3OTP - chains A and B of the 12 polymer chains in the assembly; structure by X-ray diffraction, 3.76 A resolution.

Chain A (and B):
Name: Protease do
From: Escherichia coli
Notes: EC 3.4.21.-; chain B of this document is another copy of the same molecule, construct and numbering; everything in this record applies to it too
UniProtKB: P0C0V0 (DEGP_ECOLI); residues 1-448 here correspond to UniProt positions 27-474 (UniProt number = residue number + 26)
Sequence (459 residues; row label = number of the first residue in the row):
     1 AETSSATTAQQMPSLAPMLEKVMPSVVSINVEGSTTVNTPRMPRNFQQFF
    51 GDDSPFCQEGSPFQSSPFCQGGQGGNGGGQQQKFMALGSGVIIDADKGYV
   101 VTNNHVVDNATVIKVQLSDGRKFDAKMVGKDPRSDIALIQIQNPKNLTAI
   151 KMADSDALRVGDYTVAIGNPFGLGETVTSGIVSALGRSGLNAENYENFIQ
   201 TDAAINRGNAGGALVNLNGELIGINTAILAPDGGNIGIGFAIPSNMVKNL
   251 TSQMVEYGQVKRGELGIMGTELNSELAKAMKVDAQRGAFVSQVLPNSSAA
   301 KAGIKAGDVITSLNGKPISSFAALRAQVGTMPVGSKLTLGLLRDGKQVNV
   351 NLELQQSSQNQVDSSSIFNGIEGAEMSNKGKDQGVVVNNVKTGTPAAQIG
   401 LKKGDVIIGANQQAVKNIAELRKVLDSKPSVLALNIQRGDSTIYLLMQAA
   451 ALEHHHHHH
Unresolved in the structure: 1-8, 33-81, 358-367, 449-459 (chain B: 1-10, 36-81, 449-459)
Construct notes: engineered mutation Ala-210 (Ser236 in P0C0V0); expression tag (449-459)
Curated features (UniProtKB/Swiss-Prot):
  - active site (Charge relay system): His-105, Asp-135
  - binding site (substrate): Glu-32, His-105, Asp-135, Thr-226 to Ala-230, Leu-265 to Gly-269
What the authors report for this chain:
  - self-association interface (contacts with another copy of this molecule): Tyr-444

How chain A and chain B interact:
Residue-residue contacts (50; chain A residue first):
  Met-12(A) / Asn-216(B)
  Met-12(A) / Leu-217(B)
  Met-12(A) / Asn-218(B)  hydrogen bond
  Pro-13(A) / Tyr-163(B)
  Pro-13(A) / Leu-217(B)
  Ser-14(A) / Gly-161(B)
  Ser-14(A) / Asp-162(B)  hydrogen bond
  Ser-14(A) / Tyr-163(B)
  Leu-15(A) / Gly-161(B)  hydrogen bond (backbone-backbone)
  Leu-15(A) / Tyr-163(B)
  Ala-16(A) / Arg-159(B)
  Ala-16(A) / Val-160(B)
  Ala-16(A) / Gly-161(B)
  Ala-16(A) / Asp-162(B)
  Pro-17(A) / Arg-159(B)
  Leu-19(A) / Val-160(B)
  Leu-19(A) / Gly-161(B)
  Glu-20(A) / Arg-159(B)  salt bridge
  Ser-118(A) / Arg-286(B)  hydrogen bond (backbone-side chain)
  Asp-119(A) / Arg-286(B)
  Gly-120(A) / Gln-285(B)
  Gly-120(A) / Arg-286(B)
  Arg-121(A) / Gln-285(B)
  Lys-122(A) / Ser-274(B)
  Pro-170(A) / Ile-238(B)  hydrophobic
  Phe-171(A) / Leu-229(B)  hydrophobic
  Phe-171(A) / Ile-236(B)  hydrophobic
  Phe-171(A) / Ile-238(B)  hydrophobic
  Leu-173(A) / Arg-187(B)  hydrogen bond (backbone-side chain)
  Leu-173(A) / Gln-200(B)
  Leu-173(A) / Leu-229(B)  hydrophobic
  Leu-173(A) / Ile-238(B)  hydrophobic
  Gly-174(A) / Arg-187(B)
  Glu-175(A) / Ala-184(B)
  Glu-175(A) / Arg-187(B)  hydrogen bond (backbone-side chain)
  Thr-176(A) / Ser-183(B)
  Thr-176(A) / Arg-187(B)  hydrogen bond
  Thr-176(A) / Gln-200(B)
  Val-177(A) / Val-160(B)  hydrophobic
  Val-177(A) / Ile-181(B)
  Val-177(A) / Ser-183(B)  hydrogen bond (backbone-side chain)
  Thr-178(A) / Ile-181(B)
  Thr-178(A) / Ser-183(B)
  Thr-178(A) / Asp-202(B)
  Ser-179(A) / Ile-181(B)
  Ser-179(A) / Asp-202(B)  hydrogen bond (backbone-side chain)
  Asn-206(A) / Ile-236(B)  hydrogen bond (side chain-backbone)
  Asp-232(A) / Asp-232(B)
  Gly-234(A) / Ile-236(B)
  Asn-235(A) / Ile-236(B)
Other interface residues (no listed pair), chain A (29 interface residues in all): Gln-10, Met-23, Ala-204
Other interface residues (no listed pair), chain B (25 interface residues in all): Val-182, Asn-235, Gly-237, Phe-240

In short:
The interface between chain A and chain B involves 29 residues on one side and 25 on the other; the contacts
include 10 hydrogen bonds and 1 salt bridge. Polar contacts include Glu-20(A)/Arg-159(B), Met-12(A)/Asn-218(B)
and Ser-14(A)/Asp-162(B). From the paper: a self-association interface involving Tyr-444(A).
Both chains are Protease do (Escherichia coli). Entry 3OTP (Crystal structure of the DegP dodecamer with a
model substrate) was determined by X-ray diffraction, deposited together with 3OU0.
